PDB entry 1H9I | X-ray diffraction, 1.90 A resolution | chains E and I

== Chain E ==
Name: Trypsin
Source organism: Sus scrofa
Notes: EC 3.4.21.4
UniProt: P00761 (TRYP_PIG); the construct lacks a stretch of the UniProt sequence and is renumbered around it, so the offset changes along the chain: 16-34 = UniProt 9-27; 37-67 = UniProt 28-58; 69-125 = UniProt 59-115; 127-130 = UniProt 116-119; 6 more segments
Chain sequence (223 residues; row label = number of the first residue in the row; note: 10 numbers in that range are skipped by the numbering (no residue carries them; nothing is unmodelled there)):
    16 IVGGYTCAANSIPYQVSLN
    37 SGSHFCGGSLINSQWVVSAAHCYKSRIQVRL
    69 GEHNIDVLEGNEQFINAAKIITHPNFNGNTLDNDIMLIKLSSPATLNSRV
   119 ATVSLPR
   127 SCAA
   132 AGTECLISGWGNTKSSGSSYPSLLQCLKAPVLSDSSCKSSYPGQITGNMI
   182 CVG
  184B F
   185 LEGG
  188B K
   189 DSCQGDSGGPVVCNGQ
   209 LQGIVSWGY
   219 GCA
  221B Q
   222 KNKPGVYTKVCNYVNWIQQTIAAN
UniProt features mapped onto this chain:
  - active site (Charge relay system): His57, Asp102, Ser195
  - binding site (Ca(2+)): Glu70, Asn72, Val75, Glu80
  - site: Asp189 (Required for specificity)
Cystine bridges: Cys22-Cys157, Cys42-Cys58, Cys128-Cys232, Cys136-Cys201, Cys168-Cys182, Cys191-Cys220
Bound ions: Ca2+: Glu70, Asn72, Val75, Glu80

== Chain I ==
Name: Trypsin inhibitor II
UniProt: P12071 (ITR2_ECBEL); residues 1-30 here = UniProt positions 1-30
Chain sequence (36 residues; numbered 1 to 36; the number before each row is that of its first residue):
     1 GCPRILIRCKQDSDCLAGCVCTNNKFCGSPHHHHHH
Disordered / not traced: 31-36
Differences from the reference sequence: engineered mutation Ile7 (Met in P12071), Thr22 (Gly in P12071), Asn23 (Pro in P12071), Lys25 (Gly in P12071)
UniProt features mapped onto this chain:
  - site: Arg4, Ile5 (Reactive bond)
Cystine bridges: Cys2-Cys19, Cys9-Cys21, Cys15-Cys27

== Interface between chain E and chain I ==
Residue-residue contacts - 43 pairs, chain E then chain I:
  His40(E) - Leu6(I)
  Phe41(E) - Ile5(I)
  Phe41(E) - Leu6(I)  hydrogen bond (backbone-backbone)
  Cys42(E) - Ile5(I)  hydrophobic
  His57(E) - Pro3(I)
  His57(E) - Arg4(I)
  His57(E) - Ile5(I)
  Asn97(E) - Ala17(I)
  Leu99(E) - Pro3(I)  hydrophobic
  Ser149(E) - Phe26(I)
  Tyr151(E) - Leu6(I)  hydrophobic
  Tyr151(E) - Phe26(I)  hydrophobic
  Asp189(E) - Arg4(I)  salt bridge
  Ser190(E) - Arg4(I)  hydrogen bond
  Cys191(E) - Arg4(I)
  Gln192(E) - Cys2(I)
  Gln192(E) - Pro3(I)  hydrogen bond (side chain-backbone)
  Gln192(E) - Arg4(I)
  Gln192(E) - Ile5(I)
  Gln192(E) - Cys27(I)
  Gly193(E) - Arg4(I)  hydrogen bond (backbone-backbone)
  Gly193(E) - Ile5(I)
  Gly193(E) - Leu6(I)
  Asp194(E) - Arg4(I)  hydrogen bond (backbone-backbone)
  Ser195(E) - Arg4(I)  hydrogen bond (side chain-backbone)
  Ser195(E) - Ile5(I)  hydrogen bond (side chain-backbone)
  Ser214(E) - Pro3(I)
  Ser214(E) - Arg4(I)  hydrogen bond (backbone-backbone)
  Trp215(E) - Gly1(I)
  Trp215(E) - Cys2(I)
  Trp215(E) - Pro3(I)  hydrophobic
  Trp215(E) - Arg4(I)
  Gly216(E) - Gly1(I)
  Gly216(E) - Cys2(I)  hydrogen bond (backbone-backbone)
  Gly216(E) - Arg4(I)
  Gly216(E) - Ser29(I)
  Tyr217(E) - Gly1(I)
  Tyr217(E) - Ser29(I)
  Tyr217(E) - Pro30(I)
  Gly219(E) - Arg4(I)  hydrogen bond (backbone-side chain)
  Gly219(E) - Ser29(I)  hydrogen bond (backbone-side chain)
  Cys220(E) - Arg4(I)
  Gly226(E) - Arg4(I)
Interface residues without a listed pair, chain E (25 interface residues in all): Cys58, Val213, Tyr228
Interface residues without a listed pair, chain I (14 interface residues in all): Leu16, Asn24, Gly28
The authors on this interface:
  - specific contacts: Arg4(I)-Asp189(E)
  - interface residues, chain I: Cys2(I)

== Summary ==
The interface between chain E and chain I involves 25 residues on one side and 14 on the other; the contacts
include 11 hydrogen bonds and 1 salt bridge. Polar contacts include Asp189(E)-Arg4(I), Ser190(E)-Arg4(I) and
Gln192(E)-Pro3(I). The paper describes a contact between Arg4(I) and Asp189(E). The paper reports the
interface residue Cys2(I).
Here chain E is Trypsin (Sus scrofa) and chain I is Trypsin inhibitor II. Entry 1H9I (Complex of eeti-II
mutant with porcine trypsin) was determined by X-ray diffraction (same publication as 1W7Z and 1H9H).
